4KWG - chains A and C of the 4 polymer chains in the assembly; structure by X-ray diffraction, 2.10 A resolution.

[Chain A (and C)]
Molecule: Aldehyde dehydrogenase, mitochondrial
From: Homo sapiens
Notes: EC 1.2.1.3; chain C of this document is another copy of the same molecule, construct and numbering; everything in this record applies to it too
Reference sequence: P05091 (ALDH2_HUMAN); residues 7-500 here correspond to UniProt positions 24-517 (UniProt number = residue number + 17)
Sequence (494 residues; row label = number of the first residue in the row):
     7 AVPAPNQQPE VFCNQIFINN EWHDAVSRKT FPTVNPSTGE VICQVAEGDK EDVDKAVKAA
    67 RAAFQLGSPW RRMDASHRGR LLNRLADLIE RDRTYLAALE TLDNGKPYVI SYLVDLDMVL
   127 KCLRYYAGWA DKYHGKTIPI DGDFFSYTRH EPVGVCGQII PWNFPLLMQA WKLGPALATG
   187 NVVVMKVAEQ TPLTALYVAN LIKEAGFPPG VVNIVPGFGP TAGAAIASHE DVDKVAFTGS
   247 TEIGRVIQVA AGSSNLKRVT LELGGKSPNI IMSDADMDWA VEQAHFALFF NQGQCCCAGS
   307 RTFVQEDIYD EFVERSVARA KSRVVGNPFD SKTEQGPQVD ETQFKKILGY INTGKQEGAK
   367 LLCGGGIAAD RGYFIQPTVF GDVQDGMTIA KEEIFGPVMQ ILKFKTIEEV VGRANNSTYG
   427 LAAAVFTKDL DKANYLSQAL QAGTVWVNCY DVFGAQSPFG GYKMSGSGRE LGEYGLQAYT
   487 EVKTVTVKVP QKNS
Ion coordination: Na+: V40, D109, Q196
Ligand contacts:
  - 7-bromo-5-methyl-1H-indole-2,3-dione (2AK): M124, F170, L173, M174, W177, F296, C301, C302, C303, A304, D457, F459, F465
  - guanidine (GAI): F70, E157, P158, V159, G160
Curated features (UniProtKB/Swiss-Prot):
  - active site: E268 (Proton acceptor), C302 (Nucleophile)
  - binding site (NAD(+)): G245 to G250
  - site: N169 (Transition state stabilizer)
  - modified residue (N6-acetyllysine): K35, K56, K61, K142, K351, K366, K409, K411, K434
What the authors report for this chain:
  - catalytic residues: C302 (citing earlier work)
  - binding site for 7-bromo-5-methyl-1H-indole-2,3-dione: F170, L173, M174, W177, F459
  - contacts within the chain: L173-W177, M174-W177, W177-L477

[Interface between chain A and chain C]
Residue-residue contacts - 28 pairs, chain A then chain C:
  S82(A) - Q462(C)
  R86(A) - R130(C)
  N89(A) - N89(C)
  R130(A) - R86(C)
  Y131(A) - D137(C)
  Y131(A) - K138(C)  hydrogen bond (backbone-side chain)
  G134(A) - G134(C)
  G134(A) - K138(C)
  W135(A) - K138(C)
  D137(A) - Y131(C)
  D137(A) - Q462(C)
  K138(A) - Y131(C)  hydrogen bond (side chain-backbone)
  K138(A) - G134(C)
  K138(A) - W135(C)
  H140(A) - E479(C)  salt bridge
  D437(A) - P496(C)
  N440(A) - V495(C)
  Q444(A) - Q497(C)  hydrogen bond (side chain-backbone)
  Q444(A) - K498(C)
  Q444(A) - N499(C)  hydrogen bond (side chain-backbone)
  Q462(A) - S82(C)
  Q462(A) - D137(C)
  E479(A) - H140(C)  salt bridge
  V495(A) - N440(C)
  P496(A) - D437(C)
  Q497(A) - Q444(C)  hydrogen bond (backbone-side chain)
  K498(A) - Q444(C)
  N499(A) - Q444(C)  hydrogen bond (backbone-side chain)
Other interface residues (no listed pair), chain A (25 interface residues in all): E96, L436, Y441, V493, K494
Other interface residues (no listed pair), chain C (27 interface residues in all): D93, E96, F151, L436, Y441, V493, K494

[Overview]
25 residues of chain A face 27 of chain C across their interface, with 6 hydrogen bonds and 2 salt bridges.
Among the polar pairs are H140(A)-E479(C), Y131(A)-K138(C) and Q444(A)-Q497(C). Bound to chain A:
7-bromo-5-methyl-1H-indole-2,3-dione and guanidine. The paper reports the catalytic residue C302(A); a binding
site for 7-bromo-5-methyl-1H-indole-2,3-dione at F170(A), L173(A) and M174(A) among others.
Both chains are Aldehyde dehydrogenase, mitochondrial (Homo sapiens). Entry 4KWG (Crystal Structure Analysis
of ALDH2+ALDiB13) was determined by X-ray diffraction together with 4L1O and 4KWF from the same study.
